PDB entry 2IFQ | X-ray diffraction, 1.20 A resolution | chain A

# Chain A
Protein: Thioredoxin
From: Homo sapiens
UniProt: P10599 (THIO_HUMAN); residues 1-105 here correspond to UniProt positions 0-104 (UniProt number = residue number - 1)
Amino-acid sequence (105 residues; numbered 1 to 105; the number before each row is that of its first residue):
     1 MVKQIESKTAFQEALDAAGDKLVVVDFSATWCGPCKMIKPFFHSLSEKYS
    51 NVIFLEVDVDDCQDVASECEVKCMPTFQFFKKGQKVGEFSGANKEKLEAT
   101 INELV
Disulfide bonds: Cys-32/Cys-35
Modified / non-standard residues: Cys-69 (s-nitroso-cysteine; SNC)
Differences from the reference sequence: modified residue (69)

# In short
Chain A is Thioredoxin (Homo sapiens); the structure, Crystal structure of S-nitroso thioredoxin, was
determined by X-ray diffraction together with 2HSH, 2HXK and 2IIY from the same study.
